9JJ8 - chains b and m of the 51 polymer chains in the assembly; structure by electron microscopy, 2.79 A resolution.

== Chain b ==
Protein: Photosystem I P700 chlorophyll a apoprotein A2
Source organism: Emiliania huxleyi CCMP1516
Notes: EC 1.97.1.12
UniProtKB: Q4G3F5 (PSAB_EMIHU); residues 1-734 here = UniProt positions 1-734
Chain sequence (734 residues; numbered 1 to 734; the number before each row is that of its first residue):
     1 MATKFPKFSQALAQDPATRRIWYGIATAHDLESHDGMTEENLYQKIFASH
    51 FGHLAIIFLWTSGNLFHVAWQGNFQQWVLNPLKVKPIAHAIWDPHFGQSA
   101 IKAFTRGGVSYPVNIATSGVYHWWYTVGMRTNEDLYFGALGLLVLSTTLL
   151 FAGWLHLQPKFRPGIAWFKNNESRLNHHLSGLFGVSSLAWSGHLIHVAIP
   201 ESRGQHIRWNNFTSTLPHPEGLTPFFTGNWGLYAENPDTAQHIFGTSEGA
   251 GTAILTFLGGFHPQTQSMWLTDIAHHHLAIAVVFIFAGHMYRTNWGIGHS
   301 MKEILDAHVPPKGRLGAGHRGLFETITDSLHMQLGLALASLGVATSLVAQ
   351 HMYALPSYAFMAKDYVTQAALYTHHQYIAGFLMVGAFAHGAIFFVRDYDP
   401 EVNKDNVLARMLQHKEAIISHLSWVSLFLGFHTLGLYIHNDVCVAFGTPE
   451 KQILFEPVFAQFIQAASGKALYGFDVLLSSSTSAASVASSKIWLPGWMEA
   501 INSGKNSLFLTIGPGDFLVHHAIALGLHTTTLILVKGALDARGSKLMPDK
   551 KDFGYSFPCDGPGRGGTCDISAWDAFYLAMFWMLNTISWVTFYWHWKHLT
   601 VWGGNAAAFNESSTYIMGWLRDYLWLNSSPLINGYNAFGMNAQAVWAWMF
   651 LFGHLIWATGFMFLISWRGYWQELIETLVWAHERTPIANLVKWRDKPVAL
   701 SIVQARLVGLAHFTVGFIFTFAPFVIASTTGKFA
Not modelled in the structure: 1
Metal / ion sites: chlorophyll a Mg site 1 near H289 (its only coordinating residue here); chlorophyll a Mg site 2 near H712 (its only coordinating residue here)
Ligand contacts:
  - beta-carotene (BCR), molecule 1: G52, I56, L59, L150
  - beta-carotene (BCR), molecule 2: L54, I57, F58, W60, G181, L182, V185, S186
  - beta-carotene (BCR), molecule 3: F58, T61, L65, W123, W124, M129, G138, L142, W209, F212, T213
  - beta-carotene (BCR), molecule 4: L188, F225, V282, I285, F286, H289, I297
  - beta-carotene (BCR), molecule 5: F225, F226, W230, V282, F286
  - beta-carotene (BCR), molecule 6: M332, G335, L336, A339, V343, M383, A386, F387, G390, F393, F394, L408, A538
  - beta-carotene (BCR), molecule 7: L408, M411, V535, L539
  - beta-carotene (BCR), molecule 8: W648, M649, F652, W671, L674, I675, L678, F719
  - chlorophyll a (CLA), molecule 1: F5, F8, G24, I25, A28, H29, L31, H34, S49, H53, I56
  - chlorophyll a (CLA), molecule 2: T18, I21, W22, I675, L678, V679, H682, V691, K692, W693, R694, D695, P697, V698
  - chlorophyll a (CLA), molecule 3: W22, F652, L655, I656, M662, F663, L700, L707, V708, A711, H712, V715
  - chlorophyll a (CLA), molecule 4: I25, A26, T27, A28, H29, D30, H331, L334, L338, F381, L382, V384, G385, A388, H389, I392, R396, Y555, W573, F576, M580, L707, V715, F719
  - chlorophyll a (CLA), molecule 5: H29, L31, E32, Y43, I46, S49, H50, H53, L54, I57, F168, R174, H178, L182, L330, H331, Q333, L334, A337, L338, L341
  - chlorophyll a (CLA), molecule 6: H29, H53, I56, I57, W60, I378, F381, L382
  - chlorophyll a (CLA), molecule 7: F47, F51, T148, F151, A152, L155, H156, K160, F161, P163, W167
  - chlorophyll a (CLA), molecule 8: F47, H50, F51, L54, W123, W167, F168, N170, S173, R174, H177, H178, G181, L182, F183, Y358
  - chlorophyll a (CLA), molecule 9: I56, W60, N64, H67, V68, A88, H89, N114, I115, A116, T117, S118, V120, V645, W646, M649, F719
  - chlorophyll a (CLA), molecule 10: I56, L59, W60, S62, G63, F66, H67, W70, Q71, H89, A90, W92, L143
  - chlorophyll a (CLA), molecule 11: I57, F58, W60, T61, S118, G119, V120, W123, V185, S186, A189, L341, A344, T345, V348, M352, Y358, M361, L371, H374, H375, I378, L382
  - chlorophyll a (CLA), molecule 12: W60, N64, T117, S118, V120, A370, L371, T373, H374, Y377, I378, F381, W646, M649, I718, F719, F721, A722, V725, I726
  - chlorophyll a (CLA), molecule 13: H89, A90, I91, W92, D93, P94, H95, F96, F104, N114, V645, W648
  - chlorophyll a (CLA), molecule 14: W92, P94, H95
  - chlorophyll a (CLA), molecule 15: W123, T126, V127, L182, F183, S186, S187, W190, L194, M268, L270, I273, H276, H277, I280, A344, L347, V348, H351, M352, S357, Y358
  - chlorophyll a (CLA), molecule 16: V127, G128, M129, D134, F137, G138, G141, L145, S186, A189, W190, G192, H193, H196, V197, I207, R208, W209, F212
  - chlorophyll a (CLA), molecule 17: W167, N170, S173, H177, T293, N294, W295
  - chlorophyll a (CLA), molecule 18: N171, R174, L175, H178, F183, I280, F284, M301, L305, F323, I326, T327, L336, A337, S340, L341, A344
  - chlorophyll a (CLA), molecule 19: L175, L179, F183, V283, F284, A287, M290, Y291, M301, I304, L305
  - chlorophyll a (CLA), molecule 20: N176, H177, S180, G181, V185, I285, H289, Y291, R292, T293, N294, W295, I297
  - chlorophyll a (CLA), molecule 21: L188, A189, S191, G192, I195, H196, F212, T213, S214, T215, L216, P217, H218, G221, L222, Y233, I254, L255, L278
  - chlorophyll a (CLA), molecule 22: F225, G228, W230, G231, Y233, A234, L255, F257, H275, L278, A279, V282, V283, I492
  - chlorophyll a (CLA), molecule 23: F225, F226, T227, G228, W230
  - chlorophyll a (CLA), molecule 24: T256, F257, G259, G260, M268, D272, I273, H275, H276, A279, I280, V283, H351, L355, W493, W497
  - chlorophyll a (CLA), molecule 25: F286, H289, M290, R292, I297, G298, H299
  - chlorophyll a (CLA), molecule 26: M290, H299, E303, I304, A307, H308
  - chlorophyll a (CLA), molecule 27: I304, L305, H308, L315, H319, L322, I326, M332, V407, L408, M411
  - chlorophyll a (CLA), molecule 28: A307, H308, V309, P310, P311, R314, L315, H319
  - chlorophyll a (CLA), molecule 29: R314, L315, G316, V407, R410, M411, Q413, H414, A417, I418, H421
  - chlorophyll a (CLA), molecule 30: L336, A339, S340, V343, L347, Q350, H351, A354, L355, L508, F509
  - chlorophyll a (CLA), molecule 31: V343, S346, Q350, Q376, G380, M383, V384, F387, L527, T530, T531, L534, M583, T586, I587
  - chlorophyll a (CLA), molecule 32: Q350, Y353, Y372, F459, A460, I463, Q464, F509, L510, I512, H520, I523, L527, V590, Y593, W594, K597
  - chlorophyll a (CLA), molecule 33: Y377, T433, L434, Y437, V519, A522, L525, N585, S588, W589, F592, I616, W619, L620, L624, S628, I632, F650, H654, W657, F717, T720, F721, F724
  - chlorophyll a (CLA), molecule 34: A417, H421, W424
  - chlorophyll a (CLA), molecule 35: I418, L422, W424, V425, A524, L527, H528, T531
  - chlorophyll a (CLA), molecule 36: S420, S423, W424, L427, F431
  - chlorophyll a (CLA), molecule 37: S423, S426, L427, G430, F431, L434, L525, T529, L532, I533, L578, F581, W582
  - chlorophyll a (CLA), molecule 38: W424, L427, F428, F431, H432
  - chlorophyll a (CLA), molecule 39: F428, L429, F455, E456, P457, V458, F459, A460, D516, F517, H520, H521, A524, H528
  - chlorophyll a (CLA), molecule 40: F431, G435, L436, I438, H439, V442, K451, I453
  - chlorophyll a (CLA), molecule 41: L434, I438, D441, L525, F581, W582, N585, W589, I616, L620, W657, F713
  - chlorophyll a (CLA), molecule 42: F462, I463, A466, S467, L477, L478, A485, W493, W497, F509
  - chlorophyll a (CLA), molecule 43: L477, A484, A485, A488, S489, I492, W493
  - chlorophyll a (CLA), molecule 44: L620, L624, W625, W657
  - chlorophyll a (CLA), molecule 45: W648, L651, F652, H654, L655, W657, A658
  - chlorophyll a (CLA), molecule 46: L655, A658, T659, F661, M662, I665, Y670, W671, L674
  - chlorophyll a (CLA), molecule 47: L678, A681, H682, T685, A688, V691
  - chlorophyll a (CLA), molecule 48: W680, A681, R684, T685, P686
  - chlorophyll a (CLA), molecule 49: P686, I687, A688, V691
  - phylloquinone (PQN): I21, M662, F663, S666, W667, R668, W671, I675, V698, A699, L700, A705
  - 4Fe-4S cluster (SF4): P558, C559, G561, P562, T567, C568, W667, I702, R706
UniProt features mapped onto this chain:
  - binding site ([4Fe-4S] cluster): C559, C568
  - binding site (chlorophyll a): H654, M662, Y670
  - binding site (phylloquinone): W671

== Chain m ==
Protein: Photosystem I reaction center subunit XII
Source organism: Emiliania huxleyi CCMP1516
UniProtKB: Q4G371 (PSAM_EMIHU); numbering as in UniProt (aligned over 1-30)
Chain sequence (30 residues; row label = number of the first residue in the row):
     1 MITDSQIFFALCIALTAAVLAIGLGRQLYV
Ligand contacts:
  - Fucoxanthin (A86; (3S,3'S,5R,5'R,6S,6'R,8'R)-3,5'-dihydroxy-8-oxo-6',7'-didehydro-5,5',6,6',7,8-hexahydro-5,6-epoxy-beta,beta-caroten-3'- yl acetate): V19, L20, G23
  - beta-carotene (BCR): F8, L11, C12, A14, L15, A17, A18, A21, G25
  - chlorophyll a (CLA), molecule 1: I7, A10, L11, A14
  - chlorophyll a (CLA), molecule 2: G25, L28, Y29, V30

== How chain b and chain m interact ==
Residue-residue contacts - 31 pairs, chain b then chain m:
  K7(b) with Y29(m); V30(m)
  K45(b) with Q27(m); L28(m); Y29(m)
  A48(b) with L28(m), hydrophobic
  G52(b) with L24(m)
  F66(b) with I7(m), hydrophobic
  A69(b) with I2(m)
  W70(b) with I7(m)
  N132(b) with M1(m); I2(m)
  E133(b) with M1(m); Q6(m), hydrogen bond
  Y136(b) with I2(m), hydrophobic; Q6(m), hydrogen bond (side chain-backbone); F9(m)
  L140(b) with I13(m), hydrophobic
  L143(b) with I13(m), hydrophobic
  T147(b) with A17(m); L20(m)
  L150(b) with A17(m); A21(m), hydrophobic; L24(m), hydrophobic
  G153(b) with L24(m)
  W154(b) with G23(m); L24(m); Q27(m)
  L157(b) with Q27(m); L28(m), hydrophobic
  Q158(b) with Q27(m)
Interface residues without a listed pair, chain b (22 interface residues in all): F5, S49, V144, F151
Interface residues without a listed pair, chain m (18 interface residues in all): A10, A14, T16

== In short ==
22 residues of chain b face 18 of chain m across their interface, with 2 hydrogen bonds. Polar contacts
include E133(b)-Q6(m) and Y136(b)-Q6(m). 2 chlorophyll a molecules and one beta-carotene molecule are bound
between chain b and chain m.
Here chain b is Photosystem I P700 chlorophyll a apoprotein A2 and chain m is Photosystem I reaction center
subunit XII, both from Emiliania huxleyi CCMP1516. Entry 9JJ8 (Structural insights into the PSI-FCPI
supercomplex from the coccolithophore Emiliania huxleyi) was determined by electron microscopy.
